Entry 6L6Z (electron microscopy, 6.09 A resolution (low resolution: residue-level contacts below are approximate; hydrogen-bond / salt-bridge calls are withheld)); this record covers chains A and F of the 8 polymer chains in the assembly.

# Chain A (and F)
Protein: CTP synthase
Organism: Drosophila melanogaster
Notes: EC 6.3.4.2; chain F of this document is another copy of the same molecule, construct and numbering; everything in this record applies to it too
UniProtKB: Q9VUL1 (PYRG_DROME); residues 1-562 here = UniProt positions 1-562
Sequence (562 residues; each row starts with the number of its first residue):
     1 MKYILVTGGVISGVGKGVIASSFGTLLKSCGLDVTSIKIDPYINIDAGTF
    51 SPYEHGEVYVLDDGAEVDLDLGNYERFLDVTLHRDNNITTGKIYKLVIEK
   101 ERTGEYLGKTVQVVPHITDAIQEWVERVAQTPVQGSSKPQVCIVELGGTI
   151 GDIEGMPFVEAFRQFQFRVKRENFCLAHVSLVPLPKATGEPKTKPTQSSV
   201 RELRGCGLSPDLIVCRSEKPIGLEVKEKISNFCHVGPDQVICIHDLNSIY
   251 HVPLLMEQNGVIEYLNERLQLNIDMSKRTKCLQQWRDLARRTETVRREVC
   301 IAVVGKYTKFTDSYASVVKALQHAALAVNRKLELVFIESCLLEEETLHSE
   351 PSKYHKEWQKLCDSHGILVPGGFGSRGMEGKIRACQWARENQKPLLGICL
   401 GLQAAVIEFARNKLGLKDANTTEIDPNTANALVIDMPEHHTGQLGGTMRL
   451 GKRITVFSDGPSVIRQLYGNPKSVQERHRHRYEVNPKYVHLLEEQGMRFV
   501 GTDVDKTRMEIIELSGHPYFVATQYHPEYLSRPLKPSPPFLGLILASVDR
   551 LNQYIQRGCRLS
UniProt features mapped onto this chain:
  - active site (For GATase activity): Cys399, His526, Glu528

# How chain A and chain F interact
Contacting residue pairs (16):
  Leu347(A) - Trp387(F)
  His348(A) - Trp387(F)
  Pro351(A) - Cys362(F)
  Pro351(A) - Trp387(F)
  Ser352(A) - Cys362(F)
  Ser352(A) - Asp363(F)
  His355(A) - His355(F)
  His355(A) - Trp358(F)
  Trp358(A) - His355(F)
  Gln359(A) - Lys356(F)
  Cys362(A) - Pro351(F)
  Cys362(A) - Ser352(F)
  Asp363(A) - Ser352(F)
  Trp387(A) - Leu347(F)
  Trp387(A) - His348(F)
  Trp387(A) - Pro351(F)
Other interface residues (no listed pair), chain A (12 interface residues in all): Ser349, Lys356
Other interface residues (no listed pair), chain F (11 interface residues in all): Gln359

# In short
12 residues of chain A face 11 of chain F across their interface. From UniProt: 3 active-site residues on
chain A.
Chain A and chain F are both CTP synthase (Drosophila melanogaster); the structure, Cryo-EM structure of the
Drosophila CTP synthase substrate-bound filament, was determined by electron microscopy together with 6LFG
from the same study.
